1UZH - chains C and O of the 16 polymer chains in the assembly; structure by X-ray diffraction, 2.20 A resolution.

[Chain C]
Molecule: Ribulose bisphosphate carboxylase small chain 2, ribulose bisphosphate carboxylase small chain
Organism: Chlamydomonas reinhardtii
Notes: EC 4.1.1.39
UniProt: chimeric construct of P00873, P04716: residues 1-46 from P00873 (RBS1_CHLRE) positions 46-91 (UniProt number = residue number + 45); residues 47-53 from P04716 positions 46-52 (UniProt number = residue number - 1); residues 54-122 from P00873 (RBS1_CHLRE) positions 117-185 (UniProt number = residue number + 63)
Chain sequence (122 residues; each row starts with the number of its first residue):
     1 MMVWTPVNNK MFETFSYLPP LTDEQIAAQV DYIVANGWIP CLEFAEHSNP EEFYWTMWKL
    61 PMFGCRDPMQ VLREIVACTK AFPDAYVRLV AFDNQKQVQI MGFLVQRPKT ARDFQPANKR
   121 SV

[Chain O]
Molecule: Ribulose bisphosphate carboxylase large chain
Organism: Chlamydomonas reinhardtii
Notes: EC 4.1.1.39
UniProt: P00877 (RBL_CHLRE); residue numbers follow UniProt; this construct covers 1-475
Chain sequence (475 residues; each row starts with the number of its first residue):
     1 MVPQTETKAG AGFKAGVKDY RLTYYTPDYV VRDTDILAAF RMTPQPGVPP EECGAAVAAE
    61 SSTGTWTTVW TDGLTSLDRY KGRCYDIEPV PGEDNQYIAY VAYPIDLFEE GSVTNMFTSI
   121 VGNVFGFKAL RALRLEDLRI PPAYVKTFVG PPHGIQVERD KLNKYGRGLL GCTIKPKLGL
   181 SAKNYGRAVY ECLRGGLDFT KDDENVNSQP FMRWRDRFLF VAEAIYKAQA ETGEVKGHYL
   241 NATAGTCEEM MKRAVCAKEL GVPIIMHDYL TGGFTANTSL AIYCRDNGLL LHIHRAMHAV
   301 IDRQRNHGIH FRVLAKALRM SGGDHLHSGT VVGKLEGERE VTLGFVDLMR DDYVEKDRSR
   361 GIYFTQDWCS MPGVMPVASG GIHVWHMPAL VEIFGDDACL QFGGGTLGHP WGNAPGAAAN
   421 RVALEACTQA RNEGRDLARE GGDVIRSACK WSPELAAACE VWKEIKFEFD TIDKL
Disordered / not traced: 1-6
Construct notes: conflict Pro-46 (Leu in P00877)
Modified residues: Pro-104, Pro-151 (4-hydroxyproline; HYP); Lys-201 (lysine nz-carboxylic acid; KCX); Cys-256, Cys-369 (s-methylcysteine; SMC)
Cystine bridges: Cys-449/Cys-459
Metal / ion sites: Mg2+: Lys-201, Asp-203, Glu-204 (together with 2-carboxyarabinitol-1,5-diphosphate)
Ligand contacts:
  - 2-carboxyarabinitol-1,5-diphosphate (CAP), molecule 1: Glu-60, Thr-65, Trp-66, Asn-123
  - 2-carboxyarabinitol-1,5-diphosphate (CAP), molecule 2: Thr-173, Lys-175, Lys-177, Lys-201, Asp-203, Glu-204, His-294, Arg-295, His-298, His-327, Gly-329, Lys-334, Leu-335, Ser-379, Gly-380, Gly-381, Gln-401, Phe-402, Gly-403, Gly-404

[How chain C and chain O interact]
Residue-residue contacts - 25 pairs, chain C then chain O:
  Ile-39(C) / Gly-73(O)
  Met-57(C) / Trp-70(O)  hydrophobic
  Leu-60(C) / Phe-13(O)  hydrophobic
  Leu-60(C) / Trp-70(O)
  Pro-61(C) / Trp-70(O)
  Phe-63(C) / Ala-11(O)
  Phe-63(C) / Gly-12(O)
  Phe-63(C) / Trp-70(O)
  Phe-63(C) / Gly-73(O)
  Phe-63(C) / Leu-74(O)
  Gly-64(C) / Ala-9(O)
  Gly-64(C) / Gly-10(O)  hydrogen bond (backbone-backbone)
  Gly-64(C) / Ala-11(O)  hydrogen bond (backbone-backbone)
  Arg-66(C) / Thr-7(O)  hydrogen bond (backbone-side chain)
  Arg-66(C) / Lys-8(O)  hydrogen bond (side chain-backbone)
  Arg-66(C) / Gly-10(O)
  Asp-67(C) / Thr-7(O)
  Phe-92(C) / Leu-74(O)  hydrophobic
  Asn-94(C) / Gly-73(O)
  Asn-94(C) / Leu-74(O)
  Asn-94(C) / Thr-75(O)  hydrogen bond (side chain-backbone)
  Asn-94(C) / Ser-76(O)
  Gln-95(C) / Arg-79(O)
  Gln-97(C) / Leu-74(O)
  Gln-97(C) / Thr-75(O)  hydrogen bond

[Summary]
12 residues of chain C and 13 residues of chain O are in contact; the contacts include 6 hydrogen bonds. Polar
pairs include Arg-66(C)/Thr-7(O), Arg-66(C)/Lys-8(O) and Asn-94(C)/Thr-75(O). Chain O binds
2-carboxyarabinitol-1,5-diphosphate. The Mg2+ site is built by Lys-201(O), Asp-203(O) and Glu-204(O).
Chain C is Ribulose bisphosphate carboxylase small chain 2, ribulose bisphosphate carboxylase small chain and
chain O is Ribulose bisphosphate carboxylase large chain, both from Chlamydomonas reinhardtii; the structure,
A chimeric chlamydomonas, synechococcus rubisco enzyme, was determined by X-ray diffraction (same publication
as 1UZD).
